PDB entry 7P59 | X-ray diffraction, 1.27 A resolution | chain A

Chain A:
Molecule: Variant surface glycoprotein
Source organism: Trypanosoma brucei brucei
UniProtKB: B3GVK1 (B3GVK1_TRYBB); numbering as in UniProt (aligned over 1-509)
Amino-acid sequence (509 residues; each row starts with the number of its first residue):
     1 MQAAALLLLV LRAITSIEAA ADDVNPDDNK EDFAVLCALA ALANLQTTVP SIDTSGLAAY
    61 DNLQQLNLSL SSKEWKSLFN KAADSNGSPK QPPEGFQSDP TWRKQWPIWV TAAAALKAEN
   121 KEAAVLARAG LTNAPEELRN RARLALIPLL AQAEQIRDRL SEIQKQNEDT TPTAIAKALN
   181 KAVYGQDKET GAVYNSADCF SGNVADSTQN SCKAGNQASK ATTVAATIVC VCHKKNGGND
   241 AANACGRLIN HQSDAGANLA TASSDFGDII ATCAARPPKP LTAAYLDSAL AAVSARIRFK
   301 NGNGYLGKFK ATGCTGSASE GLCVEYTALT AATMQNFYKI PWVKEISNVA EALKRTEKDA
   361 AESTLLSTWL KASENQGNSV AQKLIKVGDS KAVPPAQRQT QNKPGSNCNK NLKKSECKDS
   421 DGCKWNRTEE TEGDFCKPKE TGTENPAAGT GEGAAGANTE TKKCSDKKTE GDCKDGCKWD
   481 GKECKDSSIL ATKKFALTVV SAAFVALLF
Not modelled in the structure: 1-19, 81-88, 388-509
Disulfide bonds: Cys37-Cys273, Cys212-Cys230, Cys232-Cys245, Cys314-Cys323
Covalently attached groups: glycan linked to Asn67; alpha-D-glucopyranose (GLC) linked to Ser317, Ser319
Reported in the primary citation:
  - post-translational modification sites: Ser317, Ser319

Summary:
Covalently linked alpha-D-glucopyranose: at Ser317 and Ser319. The paper reports modification sites Ser317 and
Ser319.
Chain A is Variant surface glycoprotein (Trypanosoma brucei brucei); the structure, Variant Surface
Glycoprotein 3 (VSG3, MiTat1.3, VSG224) with two O-linked post-translational modifications, was determined by
X-ray diffraction, deposited together with 7P56, 7P57, 7P5A, 7P5B and 7P5D.
